Entry 9BAO (electron microscopy, 3.20 A resolution); this record covers chains A and B of the 8 polymer chains in the assembly.

== Chain A ==
Molecule: Muellerian-inhibiting factor
Organism: Homo sapiens
Notes: fragment: prodomain
UniProtKB: P03971 (MIS_HUMAN); residues 25-451 here = UniProt positions 25-451
Chain sequence (427 residues; row label = number of the first residue in the row):
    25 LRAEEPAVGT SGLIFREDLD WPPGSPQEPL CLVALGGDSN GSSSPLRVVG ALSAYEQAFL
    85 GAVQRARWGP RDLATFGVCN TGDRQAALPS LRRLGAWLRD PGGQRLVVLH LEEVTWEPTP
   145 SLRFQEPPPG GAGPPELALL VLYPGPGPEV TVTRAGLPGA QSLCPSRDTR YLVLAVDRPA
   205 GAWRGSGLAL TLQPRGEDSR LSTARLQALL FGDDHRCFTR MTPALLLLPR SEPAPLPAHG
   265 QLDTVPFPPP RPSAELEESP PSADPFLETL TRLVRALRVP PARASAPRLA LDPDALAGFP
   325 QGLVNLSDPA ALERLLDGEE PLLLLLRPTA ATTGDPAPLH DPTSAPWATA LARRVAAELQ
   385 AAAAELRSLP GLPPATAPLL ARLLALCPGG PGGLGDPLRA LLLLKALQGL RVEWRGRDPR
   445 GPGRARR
Disordered / not traced: 25-288, 323-418, 441-451
Sequence notes: engineered mutation R450 (Gln in P03971)
Curated features (UniProtKB/Swiss-Prot):
  - site: R451 (Cleavage)
  - glycosylation (N-linked (GlcNAc...) asparagine): N64, N329
  - natural variant: L70 (L70P: In PMDS1), G101 (G101V: In PMDS1), R123 (R123W: In PMDS1), Y167 (Y167C: In PMDS1), R194 (R194C: In PMDS1)

== Chain B ==
Molecule: Muellerian-inhibiting factor
Organism: Homo sapiens
Notes: fragment: growth factor domain
UniProtKB: P03971 (MIS_HUMAN); numbering as in UniProt (aligned over 459-560)
Chain sequence (109 residues; row label = number of the first residue in the row):
   452 SAGATAADGP CALRELSVDL RAERSVLIPE TYQANNCQGV CGWPQSDRNP RYGNHVVLLL
   512 KMQARGAALA RPPCCVPTAY AGKLLISLSE ERISAHHVPN MVATECGCR
Disordered / not traced: 452-458
Sequence notes: expression tag (452-458); engineered mutation A515 (Val in P03971)
Disulfide bonds: C462-C526, C488-C557, C492-C559
Curated features (UniProtKB/Swiss-Prot):
  - natural variant: V477 (V477A: In PMDS1), H506 (H506Q: In PMDS1), A515 (V515A: this construct carries the variant), C525 (C525Y: In PMDS1)
  - mutagenesis: R472 (R472D: Little effect on AMH signaling), L478 (L478A: Abolishes AMH signaling. Does not induce regression of the Muellerian duct), E481 (E481A: Shows a slight decrease in AMH signaling. Affects slightly Mullerian duct regression; E481R/Y: Decreases AMH signaling), Q484 (Q484S: Little effect on AMH signaling), K534 (K534A: Abolishes AMH signaling), L535 (L535Y: Little effect on AMH signaling), A546 (A546M: Abolishes AMH signaling)

== Interface between chain A and chain B ==
Residue-residue contacts (21):
  L291(A) - L539(B)  hydrophobic
  L291(A) - S540(B)
  L291(A) - E541(B)
  E292(A) - E541(B)
  L294(A) - L539(B)  hydrophobic
  R302(A) - L478(B)  hydrogen bond (side chain-backbone)
  R312(A) - S468(B)
  R312(A) - D470(B)  salt bridge
  R312(A) - T482(B)
  L313(A) - V469(B)
  L313(A) - D470(B)  hydrogen bond (backbone-backbone)
  A314(A) - D470(B)
  L315(A) - D470(B)  hydrogen bond (backbone-backbone)
  L315(A) - L471(B)
  L315(A) - R472(B)
  D316(A) - R472(B)
  P317(A) - R472(B)
  P317(A) - L478(B)  hydrophobic
  A321(A) - V549(B)
  L426(A) - A546(B)  hydrophobic
  L427(A) - I544(B)  hydrophobic
Interface residues without a listed pair, chain A (20 interface residues in all): T295, R299, L320, G322, K429, A430, L434
Interface residues without a listed pair, chain B (19 interface residues in all): V477, I479, E481, I537, H548, M552

== Summary ==
20 residues of chain A face 19 of chain B across their interface; the contacts include 3 hydrogen bonds and 1
salt bridge. Polar contacts include R312(A)-D470(B), R302(A)-L478(B) and L313(A)-D470(B). UniProt lists 7
mutagenesis sites on chain B.
Here chain A is Muellerian-inhibiting factor and chain B is Muellerian-inhibiting factor, both from Homo
sapiens. Entry 9BAO (The Anti-Mullerian Hormone prodomain in complex with the growth factor and 6E11 Fab in C2
symmetry) was determined by electron microscopy (same publication as 9BAN).
